8VNR - chains D and A of the 4 polymer chains in the assembly; structure by X-ray diffraction, 1.98 A resolution.

== Chain D ==
Molecule: 21-nt DNA strand
Sequence (21 nucleotides; numbered 501 to 521; the number before each row is that of its first residue):
   501 TTGACTCTCTTAAGAGAGTCA
Ion coordination: Na+: DA513, DG514 (shared with Asn-119(A) of chain A)

== Chain A ==
Name: Intron-encoded endonuclease I-PpoI
Organism: Physarum polycephalum
Notes: EC 3.1.-.-
UniProt: Q94702 (PPO1_PHYPO); residue numbers follow UniProt; this construct covers 2-163
Chain sequence (162 residues; row label = number of the first residue in the row):
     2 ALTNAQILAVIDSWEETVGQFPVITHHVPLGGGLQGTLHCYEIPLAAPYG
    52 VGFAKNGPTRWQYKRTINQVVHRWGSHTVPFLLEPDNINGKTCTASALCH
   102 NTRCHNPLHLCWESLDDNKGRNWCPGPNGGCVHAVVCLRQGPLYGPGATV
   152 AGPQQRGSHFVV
Sequence notes: engineered mutation Ala-98 (His in Q94702)
Ion coordination: Zn2+ site 1: Cys-41, Cys-100, Cys-105, His-110; Na+: Asn-119 (shared with DA513(D), DG514(D) of chain D); Zn2+ site 2: Cys-125, Cys-132, His-134, Cys-138
From the paper describing this entry:
  - mutagenesis - H78A: unchanged catalytic activity
  - mutagenesis - H78A/H98A: decreased catalytic activity
  - mutagenesis - H98A: increased catalytic activity on imidazole

== Interface between chain D and chain A ==
Residue-residue contacts - 24 pairs, chain D then chain A:
  DA513(D) / Leu-116(A)  base contact
  DA513(D) / Asn-119(A)  phosphate contact
  DA513(D) / Lys-120(A)  base contact
  DA513(D) / Asn-123(A)  hydrogen bond to the phosphate
  DG514(D) / Arg-61(A)  base contact
  DG514(D) / Thr-95(A)  phosphate contact
  DG514(D) / Ala-96(A)  phosphate contact
  DG514(D) / Ser-97(A)  phosphate contact
  DG514(D) / Ala-98(A)  hydrogen bond to the phosphate
  DG514(D) / Leu-116(A)  sugar contact
  DG514(D) / Asn-119(A)  hydrogen bond to the phosphate
  DA515(D) / Asn-57(A)  base contact
  DA515(D) / Arg-61(A)  salt bridge to the phosphate
  DA515(D) / Thr-79(A)  phosphate contact
  DA515(D) / Thr-95(A)  phosphate contact
  DA515(D) / Ala-96(A)  hydrogen bond to the phosphate
  DA515(D) / Trp-113(A)  phosphate contact
  DG516(D) / Asn-57(A)  hydrogen bond to the base
  DG516(D) / Gln-63(A)  base contact
  DG516(D) / Gly-76(A)  hydrogen bond to the phosphate
  DA517(D) / Asn-57(A)  base contact
  DA517(D) / Gln-63(A)  hydrogen bond to the base
  DA517(D) / Arg-74(A)  hydrogen bond to the base
  DG518(D) / Arg-74(A)  hydrogen bond to the base
Other interface residues (no listed pair), chain D (7 interface residues in all): DA512
Other interface residues (no listed pair), chain A (17 interface residues in all): Trp-75, Leu-144

== In short ==
7 residues of chain D and 17 residues of chain A are in contact; the contacts include 9 hydrogen bonds and 1
salt bridge. Among the polar pairs are DG516(D)/Asn-57(A), DA517(D)/Gln-63(A) and DA517(D)/Arg-74(A). From the
paper: H78A/H98A of chain A reduce catalytic activity; H98A of chain A increases catalytic activity on
imidazole.
Here chain D is a 21-nt DNA strand and chain A is Intron-encoded endonuclease I-PpoI (Physarum polycephalum).
Entry 8VNR (Homing endonuclease H98A I-PpoI-DNA complex at pH6.0 (K+ MES) with 1 mM Mn2+ for 600s and ...) was
determined by X-ray diffraction, deposited together with 8VMO, 8VMP, 8VMQ, 8VMR, 8VMS, 8VMT and 35 further
entries.
